PDB entry 7TVZ | electron microscopy, 3.60 A resolution | chains A and B of the 3 polymer chains in the assembly

[Chain A (and B)]
Molecule: Band 3 anion transport protein
Organism: Homo sapiens
Notes: chain B of this document is another copy of the same molecule, construct and numbering; everything in this record applies to it too
UniProt: P02730 (B3AT_HUMAN); numbering as in UniProt (aligned over 1-911)
Amino-acid sequence (911 residues; row label = number of the first residue in the row):
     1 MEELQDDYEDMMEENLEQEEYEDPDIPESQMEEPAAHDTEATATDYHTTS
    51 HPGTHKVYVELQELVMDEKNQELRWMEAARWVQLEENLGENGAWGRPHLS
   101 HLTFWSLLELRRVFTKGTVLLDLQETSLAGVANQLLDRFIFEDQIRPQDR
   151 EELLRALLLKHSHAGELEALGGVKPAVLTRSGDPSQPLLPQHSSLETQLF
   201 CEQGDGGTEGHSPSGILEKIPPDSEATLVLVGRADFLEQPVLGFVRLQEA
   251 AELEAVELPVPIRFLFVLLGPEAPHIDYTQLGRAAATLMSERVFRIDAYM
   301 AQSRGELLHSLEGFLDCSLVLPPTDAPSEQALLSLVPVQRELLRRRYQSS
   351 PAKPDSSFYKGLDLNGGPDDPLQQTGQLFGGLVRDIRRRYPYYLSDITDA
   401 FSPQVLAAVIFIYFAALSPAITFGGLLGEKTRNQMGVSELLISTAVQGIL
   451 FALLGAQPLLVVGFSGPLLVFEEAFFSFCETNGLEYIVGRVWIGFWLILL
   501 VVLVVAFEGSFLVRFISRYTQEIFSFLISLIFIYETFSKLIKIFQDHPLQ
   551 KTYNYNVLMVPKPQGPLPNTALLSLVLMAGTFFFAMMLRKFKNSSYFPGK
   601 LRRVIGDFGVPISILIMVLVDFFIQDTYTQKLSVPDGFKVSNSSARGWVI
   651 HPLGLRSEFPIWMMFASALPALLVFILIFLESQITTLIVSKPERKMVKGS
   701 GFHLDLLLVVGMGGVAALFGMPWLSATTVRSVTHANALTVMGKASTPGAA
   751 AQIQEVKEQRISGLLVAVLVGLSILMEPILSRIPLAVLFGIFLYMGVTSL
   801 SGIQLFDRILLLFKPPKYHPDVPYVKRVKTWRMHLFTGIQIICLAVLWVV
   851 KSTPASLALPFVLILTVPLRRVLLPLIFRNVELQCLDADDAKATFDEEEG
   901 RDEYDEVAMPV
Unresolved in the structure: 1-29, 203-210, 744-750, 895-911 (chain B: 1-54, 203-210, 744-750, 895-911)
Covalently attached groups: N-acetylglucosamine (NAG) linked to N642
Curated features (UniProtKB/Swiss-Prot):
  - region: E13 to M31 (Microbial infection: Interaction with P.falciparum (isolate K1) FBPA), A176 to S185 (Interaction with ANK1)
  - site: K590 (Important for anion transport), E681 (Important for anion-proton cotransport)
  - modified residue: M1 (N-acetylmethionine), Y8 (Phosphotyrosine), Y21 (Phosphotyrosine), Y46 (Phosphotyrosine), S185 (Phosphoserine), S350 (Phosphoserine), Y359 (Phosphotyrosine), Y904 (Phosphotyrosine)
  - lipidation: C843 (S-palmitoyl cysteine)
  - glycosylation: N642 (N-linked (GlcNAc...) (complex) asparagine)
What the authors report for this chain:
  - post-translational modification sites: N642
  - binding site for dodecyl-beta-D-maltoside: E681
  - conformationally variable residues (order/disorder transition): Q30 to H55
  - disease-associated variants - E40K, G130R: decreased binding to Protein 4.2 (citing earlier work)

[How chain A and chain B interact]
Residue-residue contacts (116; chain A residue first):
  H98(A) with S334(B)
  L99(A) with A331(B); L332(B), hydrophobic; S334(B), hydrogen bond (backbone-side chain); L335(B)
  S100(A) with P322(B)
  H101(A) with V320(B); V338(B)
  L102(A) with V320(B), hydrogen bond (backbone-backbone)
  T103(A) with V320(B)
  F104(A) with F104(B), hydrophobic; L108(B), hydrophobic
  W105(A) with R111(B); E312(B)
  L107(A) with F104(B), hydrophobic
  L108(A) with L108(B), hydrophobic
  R111(A) with W105(B)
  L195(A) with V338(B), hydrophobic; R345(B)
  L199(A) with V338(B), hydrophobic
  F200(A) with S334(B); V338(B), hydrophobic
  H275(A) with E312(B), salt bridge
  T287(A) with P322(B)
  E291(A) with P323(B)
  R292(A) with D325(B)
  E312(A) with W105(B); H275(B), salt bridge
  F314(A) with P322(B), hydrophobic; P323(B)
  L315(A) with F104(B), hydrophobic; W105(B)
  D316(A) with W105(B), hydrogen bond
  C317(A) with P323(B)
  S318(A) with L321(B)
  L319(A) with L102(B); V320(B); L321(B), hydrogen bond (backbone-backbone)
  V320(A) with H101(B); L102(B), hydrogen bond (backbone-backbone); L107(B), hydrophobic; S318(B); L319(B); V320(B), hydrophobic
  L321(A) with H101(B); S318(B); L319(B), hydrogen bond (backbone-backbone)
  P322(A) with S100(B); L102(B), hydrophobic; F314(B), hydrophobic
  P323(A) with F314(B); C317(B)
  T324(A) with L99(B); Q339(B); L343(B)
  D325(A) with R292(B), salt bridge; Y347(B); D355(B), hydrogen bond (side chain-backbone); S356(B), hydrogen bond (backbone-side chain)
  S328(A) with V336(B); Q339(B), hydrogen bond; R340(B)
  E329(A) with K360(B)
  L332(A) with L332(B); L335(B); V336(B)
  S334(A) with H101(B), hydrogen bond
  L335(A) with H101(B); L321(B), hydrophobic
  V336(A) with E329(B)
  P337(A) with L199(B)
  V338(A) with L199(B)
  Q339(A) with L321(B); P327(B)
  E341(A) with L195(B); Q198(B), hydrogen bond
  L343(A) with T324(B)
  Y347(A) with T324(B), hydrogen bond (side chain-backbone); D325(B), hydrogen bond
  L549(A) with D626(B); T627(B)
  Q550(A) with D626(B)
  K551(A) with Y555(B); D626(B), salt bridge
  T552(A) with Y555(B)
  Y553(A) with Y555(B), hydrogen bond (backbone-side chain); P568(B), hydrophobic; N569(B), hydrogen bond
  Y555(A) with T552(B); Y553(B), hydrogen bond (side chain-backbone); Y555(B), hydrogen bond
  P568(A) with N569(B), hydrogen bond (backbone-side chain)
  N569(A) with Y553(B), hydrogen bond; P568(B), hydrogen bond (side chain-backbone); N569(B); L572(B)
  L572(A) with N569(B); L572(B), hydrophobic
  L573(A) with L572(B)
  S595(A) with K814(B); P815(B); Y818(B)
  Y596(A) with L810(B); F813(B); K814(B)
  D626(A) with L549(B); Q550(B); K551(B), salt bridge
  T627(A) with L549(B)
  L810(A) with Y596(B)
  F813(A) with Y596(B)
  K814(A) with S595(B); Y596(B)
  P815(A) with S595(B)
  Y818(A) with S595(B); R602(B)
Also at the interface, not in a pair above, chain A (74 interface residues in all): A326, P327, Q330, A331, L333, R340, R344, R345, L575, V576, F597, R602
Also at the interface, not in a pair above, chain B (76 interface residues in all): T103, F200, T287, E291, L315, D316, L333, P337, E341, L342, R346, P354, L573, V576, F597, I624

[In short]
Chain A and chain B form an interface of 74 and 76 residues respectively; the contacts include 20 hydrogen
bonds and 5 salt bridges. Polar pairs include H275(A)-E312(B), D325(A)-R292(B) and K551(A)-D626(B). From the
paper: a binding site for dodecyl-beta-D-maltoside at E681(A); E40K and G130R of chain A reduce binding to
Protein 4.2.
Chain A and chain B are both Band 3 anion transport protein (Homo sapiens); the structure, Cryo-EM structure
of human band 3-protein 4.2 complex in diagonal conformation, was determined by electron microscopy, deposited
together with 7TW0, 7TW1, 7TW3, 7TW5 and 7TW6.
